4Z1Z - chains A and D of the 3 polymer chains in the assembly; structure by X-ray diffraction, 3.20 A resolution.

[Chain A]
Molecule: Meganuclease I-SmaMI
Source organism: Sordaria macrospora (strain ATCC MYA-333 / DSM 997 / K(L3346) / K-hell)
Reference sequence: F7WD42 (F7WD42_SORMK); residues 6-301 here correspond to UniProt positions 119-414 (UniProt number = residue number + 113)
Sequence (303 residues; each row starts with the number of its first residue; numbering starts at 0):
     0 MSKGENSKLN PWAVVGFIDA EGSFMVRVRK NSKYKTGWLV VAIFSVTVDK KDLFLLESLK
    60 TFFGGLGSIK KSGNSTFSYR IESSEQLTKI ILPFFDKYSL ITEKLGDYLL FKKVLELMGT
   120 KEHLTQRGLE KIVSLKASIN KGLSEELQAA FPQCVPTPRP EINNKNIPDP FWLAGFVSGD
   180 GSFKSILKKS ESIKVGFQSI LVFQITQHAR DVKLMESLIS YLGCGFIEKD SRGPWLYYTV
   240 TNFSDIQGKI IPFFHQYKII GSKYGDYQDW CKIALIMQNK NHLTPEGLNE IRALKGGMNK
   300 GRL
Not modelled in the structure: 0-5, 163-164, 302
Sequence notes: initiating methionine (0); expression tag (1-5, 302); conflict Asn165 (Leu278 in F7WD42), Gln267 (Met380 in F7WD42)

[Chain D]
Molecule: 28-nt DNA strand
Sequence (28 nucleotides; numbered 1 to 28; the number before each row is that of its first residue):
     1 CCTATCCTCC ATTCTCAGGT GTACCACC
Not modelled in the structure: 1

[Interface between chain A and chain D]
Pairs across the interface - 36 pairs, chain A then chain D:
  Glu20(A) - DC16(D)  phosphate contact
  Lys32(A) - DC2(D)  sugar contact
  Tyr33(A) - DT3(D)  base contact
  Tyr33(A) - DA4(D)  hydrogen bond to the base
  Lys34(A) - DT3(D)  hydrogen bond to the phosphate
  Ser71(A) - DC10(D)  base contact
  Arg79(A) - DC9(D)  base contact
  Ser82(A) - DT5(D)  hydrogen bond to the phosphate
  Ser82(A) - DC6(D)  phosphate contact
  Ser83(A) - DT5(D)  hydrogen bond to the phosphate
  Glu84(A) - DT5(D)  hydrogen bond to the phosphate
  His122(A) - DA4(D)  salt bridge to the phosphate
  Leu123(A) - DT3(D)  sugar contact
  Leu123(A) - DA4(D)  phosphate contact
  Gly178(A) - DC16(D)  phosphate contact
  Asp179(A) - DT15(D)  phosphate contact
  Asp179(A) - DC16(D)  phosphate contact
  Gly180(A) - DC16(D)  sugar contact
  Ser181(A) - DC16(D)  sugar contact
  Ser181(A) - DA17(D)  hydrogen bond to the phosphate
  Phe182(A) - DA17(D)  phosphate contact
  Lys183(A) - DA17(D)  hydrogen bond to the base
  Lys183(A) - DG18(D)  hydrogen bond to the base
  Ile185(A) - DG18(D)  base contact
  Ile185(A) - DT20(D)  base contact
  Leu186(A) - DG19(D)  phosphate contact
  Leu186(A) - DT20(D)  phosphate contact
  Lys187(A) - DT20(D)  base contact
  Lys187(A) - DG21(D)  hydrogen bond to the base
  Lys187(A) - DT22(D)  base contact
  Lys188(A) - DT20(D)  hydrogen bond to the phosphate
  Gln203(A) - DA17(D)  base contact
  Thr205(A) - DT15(D)  sugar contact
  Lys294(A) - DG18(D)  sugar contact
  Lys294(A) - DG19(D)  salt bridge to the phosphate
  Asn298(A) - DA17(D)  hydrogen bond to the phosphate
Interface residues without a listed pair, chain A (34 interface residues in all): Ala19, Leu38, Lys70, Glu81, Ser184, Trp234, Tyr236, Lys262, Lys299
Interface residues without a listed pair, chain D (17 interface residues in all): DT8, DC14

[In short]
Chain A and chain D form an interface of 34 and 17 residues respectively, with 11 hydrogen bonds and 2 salt
bridges. Among the polar pairs are Tyr33(A)-DA4(D), Lys183(A)-DA17(D) and Lys183(A)-DG18(D).
Chain A is Meganuclease I-SmaMI (Sordaria macrospora (strain ATCC MYA-333 / DSM 997 / K(L3346) / K-hell)) and
chain D is a 28-nt DNA strand; the structure, Crystal Structure of Meganuclease I-SmaMI Bound to Uncleaveable
DNA with a TTCT Central Four, was determined by X-ray diffraction, deposited together with 4Z20, 4YIS, 4YIT
and 4YHX.
